8FXU - chain A; structure by X-ray diffraction, 1.59 A resolution.

Chain A:
Name: D-galactose/methyl-galactoside binding periplasmic protein MglB
From: Thermoanaerobacterium thermosaccharolyticum
Chain sequence (311 residues; row label = number of the first residue in the row):
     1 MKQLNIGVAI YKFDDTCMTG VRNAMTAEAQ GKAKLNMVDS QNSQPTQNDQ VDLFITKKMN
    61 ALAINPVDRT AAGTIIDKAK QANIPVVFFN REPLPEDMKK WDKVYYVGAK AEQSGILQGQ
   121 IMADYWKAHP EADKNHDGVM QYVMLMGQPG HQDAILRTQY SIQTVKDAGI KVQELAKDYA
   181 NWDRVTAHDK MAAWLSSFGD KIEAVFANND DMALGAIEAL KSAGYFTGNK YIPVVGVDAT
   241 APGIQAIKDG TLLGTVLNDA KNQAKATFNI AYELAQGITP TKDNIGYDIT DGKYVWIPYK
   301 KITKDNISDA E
Unresolved in the structure: 229
Covalently attached groups: 2-bromo-1-[6-(dimethylamino)naphthalen-2-yl]ethan-1-one (YDQ) linked to Cys17
Ion coordination: Ca2+: Asp133, Asn135, Asp137, Val139, Gln141, Glu203; K+: Gly228, Lys230
Small-molecule neighbours:
  - beta-D-glucopyranose (BGC): Tyr11, Asp15, Met18, Asn90, Arg91, His151, Asp153, Arg157, Trp182, Asn209, Val237, Asp238, Asn258
  - YDQ (2-bromo-1-[6-(dimethylamino)naphthalen-2-yl]ethan-1-one): Thr16, Met18, Gly20, Val21, Asp238, Ala239, Thr240, Ala241, Ile244, Leu257, Asn258, Ala260
Reported in the primary citation:
  - binding site for beta-D-glucopyranose: Asp238, Asn258
  - binding site for YDQ: Asp238, Asn258

Summary:
Ligands of chain A: beta-D-glucopyranose. Covalently linked compound YDQ: at Cys17. The Ca2+ site is built by
Asp133, Asn135, Asp137, Val139, Gln141 and Glu203. Gly228 and Lys230 form the K+ site. The paper reports a
binding site for beta-D-glucopyranose at Asp238 and Asn258; a binding site for YDQ at Asp238 and Asn258.
Chain A is D-galactose/methyl-galactoside binding periplasmic protein MglB (Thermoanaerobacterium
thermosaccharolyticum); the structure, Thermoanaerobacter thermosaccharolyticum periplasmic Glucose-Binding
Protein glucose complex: Badan conjugate attached at F17C, was determined by X-ray diffraction, deposited
together with 8FXT.
